PDB entry 8Q6O | electron microscopy, 3.14 A resolution | chains B and F of the 24 polymer chains in the assembly

== Chain B ==
Molecule: Maternal DNA replication licensing factor mcm3
Organism: Xenopus laevis
Notes: EC 3.6.4.12
UniProtKB: P49739 (MCM3M_XENLA); numbering as in UniProt (aligned over 1-807)
Amino-acid sequence (807 residues; each row starts with the number of its first residue):
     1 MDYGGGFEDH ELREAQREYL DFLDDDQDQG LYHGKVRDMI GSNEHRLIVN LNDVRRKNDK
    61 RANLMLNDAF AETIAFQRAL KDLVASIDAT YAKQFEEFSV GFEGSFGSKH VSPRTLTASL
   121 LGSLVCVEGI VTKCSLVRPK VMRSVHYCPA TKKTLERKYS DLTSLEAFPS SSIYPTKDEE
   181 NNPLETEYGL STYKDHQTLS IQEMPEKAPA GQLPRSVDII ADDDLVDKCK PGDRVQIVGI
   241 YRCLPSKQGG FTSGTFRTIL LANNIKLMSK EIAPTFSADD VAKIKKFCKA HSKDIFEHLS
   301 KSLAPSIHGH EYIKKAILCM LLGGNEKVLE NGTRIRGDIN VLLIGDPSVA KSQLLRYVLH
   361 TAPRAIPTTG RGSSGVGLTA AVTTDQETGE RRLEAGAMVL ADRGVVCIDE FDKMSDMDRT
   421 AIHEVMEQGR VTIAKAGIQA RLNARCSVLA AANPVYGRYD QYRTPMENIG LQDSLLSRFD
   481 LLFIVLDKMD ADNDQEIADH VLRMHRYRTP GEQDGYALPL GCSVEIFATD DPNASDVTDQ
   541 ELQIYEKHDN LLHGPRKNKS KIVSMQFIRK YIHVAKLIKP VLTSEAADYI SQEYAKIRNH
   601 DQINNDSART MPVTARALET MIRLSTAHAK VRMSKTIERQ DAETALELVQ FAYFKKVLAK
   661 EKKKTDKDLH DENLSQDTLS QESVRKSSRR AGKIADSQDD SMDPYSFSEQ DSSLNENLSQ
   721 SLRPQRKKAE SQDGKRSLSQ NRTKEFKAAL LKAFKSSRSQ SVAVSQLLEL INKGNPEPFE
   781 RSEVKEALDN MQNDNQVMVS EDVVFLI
Disordered / not traced: 1-8, 271-807
Curated features (UniProtKB/Swiss-Prot):
  - motif: S477 to D480 (Arginine finger)
  - binding site (ATP): G345 to S352

== Chain F ==
Molecule: DNA replication licensing factor mcm7-B
Organism: Xenopus laevis
Notes: EC 3.6.4.12
UniProtKB: Q7ZXB1 (MCM7B_XENLA); residue numbers follow UniProt; this construct covers 1-720
Amino-acid sequence (720 residues; row label = number of the first residue in the row):
     1 MPRDYQAEKE KCKTFLQEFY KDDEFGKKNF KYGVQLANIA HREQVALCID LDDLAEEDPE
    61 LVDAICENTR RYTNLFADAV QELLPQYKER EVVHKDALDV YIEHRLMMEQ RGRDPNEMRD
   121 PHNQYPPELM RRFELYFKAP SSSKARVVRD VKADSIGKLV TVRGIVTRVT EVKPMMVVAT
   181 YTCDQCGAET YQPIQSPTFM PLIMCPSREC QTNRSGGRLY LQTRGSKFIK FQELKIQEHS
   241 DQVPVGNIPR CMSVYVRGEN TRLAQPGDHV GITGVFLPML RTGFRQVVQG LLSETYLESH
   301 RLVKMNKTED DELGTEELSE EELRQITEED FYEKLAASIA PEIYGHEDVK KALLLLLVGG
   361 VDHSPRGMKI RGNINVCLMG DPGVAKSQLL SYIDRLAPRS QYTTGRGSSG VGLTAAVMKD
   421 PVTGEMTLEG GALVLADQGV CCIDEFDKMM DSDRTAIHEV MEQQTISIAK AGIMTTLNAR
   481 CSILAAANPA YGRYNPKKTV EQNIQLPAAL LSRFDLLWLI QDKPDRDNDL RLAQHITYVH
   541 QHSKQPPSQF QPMDMKLMRR YITMCKSKQP AIPESLADYL TAAYVEMRKE ARTNKDMTFT
   601 SARTLLSILR LSTALARLRL EDVVEKEDVN EAMRLTEMSK DSLQGDKGHA SRTQRPADVI
   661 FSTIREMVPE KGARSVKYSE AEQRCVSKGF TPAQFEAALE EYEELNVWLV NQARTKITFV
Disordered / not traced: 1-3, 22-27, 112-124, 282-290, 307-720
Curated features (UniProtKB/Swiss-Prot):
  - zinc finger: C183 to C210 (C4-type)
  - motif: S512 to D515 (Arginine finger)
  - binding site (ATP): Y344, G383, A385, K386, S387, N488, R513, R603
Metal / ion sites: Zn2+: C183, C186, C205, C210

== Interface between chain B and chain F ==
Pairs across the interface (33):
  R138(B) - L292(F)
  R138(B) - S293(F)
  R138(B) - E294(F)  salt bridge
  P139(B) - A153(F)  hydrophobic
  P139(B) - L292(F)
  P139(B) - S293(F)
  P139(B) - T295(F)
  K140(B) - L291(F)
  V141(B) - L291(F)  hydrogen bond (backbone-backbone)
  Y147(B) - Y5(F)
  Y147(B) - R71(F)
  K152(B) - Q6(F)  hydrogen bond
  D161(B) - L291(F)
  Y174(B) - L280(F)  hydrophobic
  E185(B) - R71(F)  salt bridge
  E187(B) - Y5(F)  hydrogen bond
  E187(B) - N68(F)  hydrogen bond
  E187(B) - R71(F)  salt bridge
  Y188(B) - I156(F)
  Y188(B) - L277(F)  hydrophobic
  G189(B) - E67(F)
  G189(B) - N68(F)
  G189(B) - I156(F)
  G189(B) - G157(F)
  G189(B) - K158(F)  hydrogen bond (backbone-side chain)
  Y193(B) - A153(F)
  Y193(B) - I156(F)  hydrophobic
  Y193(B) - P278(F)
  K194(B) - A153(F)
  D195(B) - K152(F)
  D195(B) - A153(F)
  H196(B) - L292(F)
  D227(B) - K152(F)  salt bridge
Other interface residues (no listed pair), chain B (22 interface residues in all): V137, Y159, S160, I173, L190
Other interface residues (no listed pair), chain F (22 interface residues in all): D4, N74, R149, R250

== Summary ==
Chain B and chain F each contribute 22 residues to their interface; the contacts include 5 hydrogen bonds and
4 salt bridges. Among the polar pairs are R138(B)-E294(F), E185(B)-R71(F) and E187(B)-R71(F).
Chain B is Maternal DNA replication licensing factor mcm3 and chain F is DNA replication licensing factor
mcm7-B, both from Xenopus laevis; the structure, X. laevis CMG dimer bound to dimeric DONSON - without ATPase,
was determined by electron microscopy together with 8Q6P from the same study.
